Entry 9IWM (X-ray diffraction, 1.39 A resolution); this record covers chains A and B.

== Chain A ==
Protein: Peroxisome proliferator-activated receptor alpha
Source organism: Homo sapiens
UniProt: Q07869 (PPARA_HUMAN); residues 200-468 here = UniProt positions 200-468
Sequence (273 residues; each row starts with the number of its first residue):
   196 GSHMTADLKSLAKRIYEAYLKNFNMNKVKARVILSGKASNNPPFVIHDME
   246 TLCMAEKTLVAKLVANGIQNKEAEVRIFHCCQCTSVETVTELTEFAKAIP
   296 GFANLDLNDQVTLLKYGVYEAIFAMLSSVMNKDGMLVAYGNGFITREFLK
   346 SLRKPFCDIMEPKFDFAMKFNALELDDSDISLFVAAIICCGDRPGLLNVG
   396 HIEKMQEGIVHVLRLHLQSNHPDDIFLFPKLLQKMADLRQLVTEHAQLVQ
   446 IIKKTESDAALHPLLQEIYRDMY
Not modelled in the structure: 196-200, 232-236
Differences from the reference sequence: expression tag (196-199)
Residues lining bound ligands: 2VN (2-[(4-{2-[(4-cyclohexylbutyl)(cyclohexylcarbamoyl)amino]ethyl}phenyl)sulfanyl]-2-methylpropanoic acid): Ile241, Leu247, Glu251, Ile272, Phe273, Cys275, Cys276, Gln277, Thr279, Ser280, Thr283, Tyr314, Ile317, Phe318, Met320, Leu321, Met330, Leu331, Val332, Ala333, Ile339, Ile354, Met355, His440, Val444, Leu456, Leu460, Tyr464
Curated features (UniProtKB/Swiss-Prot):
  - binding site (indeglitazar): Ser280, Tyr314, Tyr464
  - site: Leu433 (Essential for heterodimerization with RXRA)

== Chain B ==
Protein: Mediator of RNA polymerase II transcription subunit 1
UniProt: Q15648 (MED1_HUMAN); residues 683-701 here correspond to UniProt positions 638-656 (UniProt number = residue number - 45)
Sequence (19 residues; each row starts with the number of its first residue):
   683 NTKNHPMLMNLLKDNPAQD
Not modelled in the structure: 696-701
Curated features (UniProtKB/Swiss-Prot):
  - motif: Leu690 to Leu694 (LXXLL motif 2)

== Interface between chain A and chain B ==
Pairs across the interface (24):
  Thr288(A) - Leu693(B)
  Thr288(A) - Leu694(B)
  Glu289(A) - Leu693(B)
  Lys292(A) - Leu693(B)  hydrogen bond (side chain-backbone)
  Lys292(A) - Leu694(B)  hydrogen bond (side chain-backbone)
  Phe297(A) - Leu694(B)  hydrophobic
  Leu302(A) - Thr684(B)
  Asn303(A) - Asn683(B)  hydrogen bond (backbone-backbone)
  Asn303(A) - Thr684(B)  hydrogen bond (side chain-backbone)
  Gln305(A) - Leu694(B)
  Val306(A) - Asn683(B)
  Val306(A) - His687(B)
  Val306(A) - Met691(B)  hydrophobic
  Val306(A) - Leu694(B)  hydrophobic
  Thr307(A) - Asn683(B)
  Leu309(A) - Leu694(B)  hydrophobic
  Lys310(A) - His687(B)  hydrogen bond
  Pro458(A) - Met689(B)
  Leu459(A) - Met689(B)
  Glu462(A) - Asn686(B)
  Glu462(A) - His687(B)
  Glu462(A) - Pro688(B)
  Glu462(A) - Met689(B)  hydrogen bond (side chain-backbone)
  Glu462(A) - Leu690(B)  hydrogen bond (side chain-backbone)
Also at the interface, not in a pair above, chain A (17 interface residues in all): Val284, Thr285, Ile463
Also at the interface, not in a pair above, chain B (11 interface residues in all): Lys695

== In short ==
17 residues of chain A and 11 residues of chain B are in contact, with 7 hydrogen bonds. Among the polar pairs
are Lys292(A)-Leu693(B), Lys292(A)-Leu694(B) and Asn303(A)-Thr684(B). Ligands of chain A: compound 2VN.
Curated annotation (UniProt) lists 3 indeglitazar-binding residues on chain A.
Here chain A is Peroxisome proliferator-activated receptor alpha (Homo sapiens) and chain B is Mediator of RNA
polymerase II transcription subunit 1. Entry 9IWM (X-ray structure of human PPARalpha ligand binding
domain-GW7647-TRAP220 coactivator peptide co-crystals obtained by cross-seeding) was determined by X-ray
diffraction together with 9IWJ, 9IWK, 9IWL, 9IWN and 9IWO from the same study.
